Entry 6V8I (electron microscopy, 3.70 A resolution); this record covers chains CE and BE of the 72 polymer chains in the assembly.

# Chain CE (and BE)
Name: Tail-Associated Lysin, gp59
Source organism: Staphylococcus virus 80alpha
Notes: chain BE of this document is another copy of the same molecule, construct and numbering; everything in this record applies to it too
Reference sequence: A4ZFC5 (A4ZFC5_9CAUD); numbering as in UniProt (aligned over 1-633)
Chain sequence (633 residues; row label = number of the first residue in the row):
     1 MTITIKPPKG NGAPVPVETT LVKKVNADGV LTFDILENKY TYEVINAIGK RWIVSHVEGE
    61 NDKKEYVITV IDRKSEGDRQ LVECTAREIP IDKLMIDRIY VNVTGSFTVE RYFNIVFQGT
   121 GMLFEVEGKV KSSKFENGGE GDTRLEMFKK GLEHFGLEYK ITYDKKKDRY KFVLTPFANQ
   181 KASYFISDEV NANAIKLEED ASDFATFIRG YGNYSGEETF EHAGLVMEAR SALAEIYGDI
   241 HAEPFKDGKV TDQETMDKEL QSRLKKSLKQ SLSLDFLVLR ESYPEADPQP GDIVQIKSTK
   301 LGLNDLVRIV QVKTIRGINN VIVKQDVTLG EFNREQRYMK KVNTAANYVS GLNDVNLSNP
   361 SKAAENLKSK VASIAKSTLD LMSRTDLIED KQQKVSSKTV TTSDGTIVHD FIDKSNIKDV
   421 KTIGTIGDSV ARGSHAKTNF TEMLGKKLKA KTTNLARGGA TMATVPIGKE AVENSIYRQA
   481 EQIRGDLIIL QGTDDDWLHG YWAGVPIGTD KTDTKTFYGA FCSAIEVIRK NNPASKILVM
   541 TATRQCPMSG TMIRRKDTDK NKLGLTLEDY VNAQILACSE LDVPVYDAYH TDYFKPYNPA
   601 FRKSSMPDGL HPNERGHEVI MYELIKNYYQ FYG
Unresolved in the structure: 1, 389-633

# How chain CE and chain BE interact
Contacting residue pairs (97):
  Asn137(CE) with Asn366(BE)
  Gly139(CE) with Lys362(BE)
  Gly141(CE) with Asn359(BE)
  Asp142(CE) with Asn356(BE), hydrogen bond; Ser358(BE); Asn359(BE); Lys362(BE), salt bridge
  Thr143(CE) with Ser358(BE)
  Glu146(CE) with Asn356(BE), hydrogen bond; Leu357(BE), hydrogen bond (side chain-backbone); Ser358(BE), hydrogen bond
  Met147(CE) with Asn356(BE); Lys362(BE)
  Asp188(CE) with Ser75(BE)
  Ile195(CE) with Arg73(BE); Lys74(BE); Ser75(BE)
  Lys196(CE) with Asp72(BE)
  Leu197(CE) with Asp72(BE); Arg73(BE), hydrogen bond (backbone-backbone)
  Glu198(CE) with Ile71(BE); Asp72(BE)
  Glu199(CE) with Lys50(BE), salt bridge; Val70(BE); Ile71(BE), hydrogen bond (backbone-backbone)
  Ala201(CE) with Lys50(BE); Thr69(BE), hydrogen bond (backbone-side chain)
  Ser202(CE) with Thr69(BE); Arg87(BE), hydrogen bond
  Phe204(CE) with Arg51(BE); Thr69(BE)
  Arg209(CE) with Tyr100(BE)
  Phe220(CE) with Tyr100(BE); Glu140(BE)
  Ile236(CE) with Lys9(BE), hydrogen bond (backbone-side chain)
  Tyr237(CE) with Lys50(BE), hydrogen bond
  Asp239(CE) with Ile96(BE); Asp97(BE)
  Ile240(CE) with Ile96(BE), hydrophobic
  His241(CE) with Ile96(BE); Asp97(BE); Arg98(BE), hydrogen bond (backbone-side chain); Tyr100(BE), hydrogen bond
  Ala242(CE) with Arg98(BE), hydrogen bond (backbone-side chain)
  Glu243(CE) with Arg98(BE), salt bridge; Gly141(BE)
  Pro244(CE) with Gly141(BE)
  Lys246(CE) with Glu140(BE), salt bridge
  Leu268(CE) with Lys50(BE)
  Lys300(CE) with Ser75(BE); Gly77(BE); Asp78(BE); Arg79(BE); Gln80(BE), hydrogen bond (backbone-side chain)
  Leu301(CE) with Arg73(BE); Gln80(BE)
  Tyr338(CE) with Val342(BE); Asn343(BE), hydrogen bond
  Lys341(CE) with Ala346(BE); Asn347(BE); Ser350(BE), hydrogen bond
  Val342(CE) with Ala346(BE)
  Thr344(CE) with Val349(BE); Leu357(BE)
  Ala345(CE) with Ala345(BE); Ala346(BE), hydrophobic; Val349(BE)
  Tyr348(CE) with Val349(BE), hydrophobic; Asp354(BE); Val355(BE), hydrophobic; Leu357(BE); Pro360(BE), hydrophobic
  Gly351(CE) with Pro360(BE)
  Leu352(CE) with Ser361(BE)
  Ser358(CE) with Glu243(BE)
  Asn359(CE) with Glu243(BE)
  Glu365(CE) with Asp247(BE)
  Leu367(CE) with Leu367(BE), hydrophobic
  Ser369(CE) with Gly216(BE), hydrogen bond (side chain-backbone); Glu217(BE); Glu218(BE); Thr219(BE), hydrogen bond
  Lys370(CE) with Val371(BE); Ala372(BE)
  Ala372(CE) with Glu217(BE)
  Ser373(CE) with Glu217(BE), hydrogen bond (backbone-side chain)
  Ile374(CE) with Ile374(BE); Ala375(BE), hydrophobic; Thr378(BE)
  Lys376(CE) with Glu217(BE)
  Ser377(CE) with Thr378(BE)
  Leu381(CE) with Leu381(BE), hydrophobic; Met382(BE), hydrophobic; Thr385(BE)
  Arg384(CE) with Thr385(BE); Asp386(BE), salt bridge
  Ile388(CE) with Ile388(BE), hydrophobic
Also at the interface, not in a pair above, chain CE (64 interface residues in all): Arg98, Gly138, Asp200, Asp247, Gly302, Arg334, Asn347, Ser361, Lys362, Val371, Thr378, Thr385
Also at the interface, not in a pair above, chain BE (61 interface residues in all): Pro8, Asn46, Asn102, Lys246, Asn353, Lys368

# Overview
64 residues of chain CE and 61 residues of chain BE are in contact; the contacts include 19 hydrogen bonds and
5 salt bridges. Polar contacts include Asp142(CE)-Lys362(BE), Glu199(CE)-Lys50(BE) and Glu243(CE)-Arg98(BE).
Both chains are Tail-Associated Lysin, gp59 (Staphylococcus virus 80alpha). Entry 6V8I (Composite atomic model
of the Staphylococcus aureus phage 80alpha baseplate) was determined by electron microscopy.
